7ZYW - chains B and E of the 6 polymer chains in the assembly; structure by X-ray diffraction, 2.45 A resolution.

Chain B:
Name: Tubulin beta-2B chain
Source organism: Bos taurus
UniProt: Q6B856 (TBB2B_BOVIN); the author numbering skips numbers that UniProt does not, so the offset changes along the chain: 1-42 = UniProt 1-42; 45-360 = UniProt 43-358; 369-455 = UniProt 359-445
Sequence (445 residues; each row starts with the number of its first residue; note: 10 numbers in that range are skipped by the numbering (no residue carries them; nothing is unmodelled there)):
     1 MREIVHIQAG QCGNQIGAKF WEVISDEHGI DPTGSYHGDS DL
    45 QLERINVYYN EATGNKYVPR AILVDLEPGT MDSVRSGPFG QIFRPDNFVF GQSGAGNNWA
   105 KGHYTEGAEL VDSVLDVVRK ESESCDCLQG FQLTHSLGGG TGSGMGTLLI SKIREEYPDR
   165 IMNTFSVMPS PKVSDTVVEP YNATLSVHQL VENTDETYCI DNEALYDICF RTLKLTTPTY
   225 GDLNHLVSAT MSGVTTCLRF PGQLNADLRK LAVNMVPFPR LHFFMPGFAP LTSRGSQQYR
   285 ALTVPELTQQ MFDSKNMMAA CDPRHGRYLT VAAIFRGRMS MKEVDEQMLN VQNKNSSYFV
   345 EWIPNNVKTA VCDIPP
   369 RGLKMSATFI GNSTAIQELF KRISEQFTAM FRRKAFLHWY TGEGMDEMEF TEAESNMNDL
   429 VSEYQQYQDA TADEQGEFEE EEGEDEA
Unresolved in the structure: 1, 248-249, 276-282, 437-455
Swiss-Prot annotation at these positions:
  - motif: Met1 to Ile4 (MREI motif)
  - binding site (GTP): Gln11, Glu71, Ser140, Gly144, Thr145, Gly146, Asn206, Asn228
  - binding site (Mg(2+)): Glu71
  - modified residue: Ser40 (Phosphoserine), Thr57 (Phosphothreonine), Lys60 (N6-acetyllysine), Ser174 (Phosphoserine), Thr287 (Phosphothreonine), Thr292 (Phosphothreonine), Arg320 (Omega-N-methylarginine), Glu448 (5-glutamyl polyglutamate)
  - cross-link (Glycyl lysine isopeptide (Lys-Gly)): Lys60 (interchain with G-Cter in ubiquitin), Lys326 (interchain with G-Cter in ubiquitin)
From the paper describing this entry:
  - binding site for the ligand KG0: Asn167, Phe169, Tyr202, Val238, Thr239, Leu242, Leu252, Asn258, Ile318, Thr376, Ile378

Chain E:
Name: Stathmin-4
Source organism: Rattus norvegicus
UniProt: P63043 (STMN4_RAT); residues -43 to 145 here correspond to UniProt positions 1-189 (UniProt number = residue number + 44)
Sequence (189 residues; row label = number of the first residue in the row; numbers below 1 keep their minus sign (Met-43 is residue -43)):
   -43 MTLAAYKEKM KELPLVSLFC SCFLSDPLNK SSYKYEADTV DLNWCVISDM EVIELNKCTS
    17 GQSFEVILKP PSFDGVPEFN ASLPRRRDPS LEEIQKKLEA AEERRKYQEA ELLKHLAEKR
    77 EHEREVIQKA IEENNNFIKM AKEKLAQKME SNKENREAHL AAMLERLQEK DKHAEEVRKN
   137 KELKEEASR
Unresolved in the structure: -43 to 5, 29-43, 140-145
Swiss-Prot annotation at these positions:
  - modified residue: Ser46 (Phosphoserine)
  - lipidation (S-palmitoyl cysteine): Cys-24, Cys-22

Chain B / chain E interface:
Residue-residue contacts - 24 pairs, chain B then chain E:
  His107(B) - Lys75(E)  hydrogen bond
  Tyr108(B) - His78(E)  hydrogen bond
  Tyr108(B) - Glu79(E)
  Tyr108(B) - Val82(E)  hydrophobic
  Tyr108(B) - Ile83(E)
  Leu152(B) - Glu79(E)
  Ser155(B) - Leu72(E)
  Ser155(B) - Lys75(E)
  Ser155(B) - Arg76(E)  hydrogen bond
  Lys156(B) - Arg76(E)
  Lys156(B) - Glu79(E)  salt bridge
  Arg158(B) - Leu68(E)
  Glu159(B) - Leu72(E)
  Glu159(B) - Arg76(E)  salt bridge
  Pro162(B) - Glu65(E)
  Gln193(B) - Lys75(E)
  Glu196(B) - His71(E)  salt bridge
  Glu411(B) - Val82(E)
  Glu411(B) - Ala86(E)
  Gly412(B) - Val82(E)
  Gly412(B) - Lys85(E)
  Gly412(B) - Ala86(E)
  Met413(B) - Lys85(E)
  Glu417(B) - His78(E)  salt bridge
Other interface residues (no listed pair), chain B (16 interface residues in all): Thr109, Gly410
Other interface residues (no listed pair), chain E (13 interface residues in all): Leu69

Overview:
16 residues of chain B and 13 residues of chain E are in contact; the contacts include 3 hydrogen bonds and 4
salt bridges. Polar pairs include Lys156(B)-Glu79(E), Glu159(B)-Arg76(E) and Glu196(B)-His71(E). The paper
reports a binding site for the ligand KG0 at Asn167(B), Phe169(B) and Tyr202(B) among others.
Chain B is Tubulin beta-2B chain (Bos taurus) and chain E is Stathmin-4 (Rattus norvegicus); the structure,
Crystal structure of T2R-TTL-PM534 complex, was determined by X-ray diffraction.
